Entry 6C83 (X-ray diffraction, 2.55 A resolution); this record covers chains A and C of the 4 polymer chains in the assembly.

== Chain A ==
Name: Aurora kinase A
Organism: Homo sapiens
Notes: EC 2.7.11.1
Reference sequence: O14965 (AURKA_HUMAN); residue numbers follow UniProt; this construct covers 122-403
Sequence (285 residues; each row starts with the number of its first residue):
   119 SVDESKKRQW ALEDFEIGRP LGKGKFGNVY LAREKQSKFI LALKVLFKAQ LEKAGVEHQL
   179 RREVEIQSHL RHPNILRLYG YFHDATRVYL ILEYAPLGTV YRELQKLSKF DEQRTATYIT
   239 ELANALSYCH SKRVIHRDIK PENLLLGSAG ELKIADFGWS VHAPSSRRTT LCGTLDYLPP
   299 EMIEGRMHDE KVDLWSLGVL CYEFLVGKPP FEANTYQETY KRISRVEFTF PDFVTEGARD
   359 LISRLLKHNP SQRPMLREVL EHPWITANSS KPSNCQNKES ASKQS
Unresolved in the structure: 119-126, 276-290, 390-403
Sequence notes: expression tag (119-121)
Curated features (UniProtKB/Swiss-Prot):
  - region: His-280 to Leu-293 (Activation segment)
  - active site: Asp-256 (Proton acceptor)
  - binding site (ATP): Lys-143, Lys-162, Glu-211 to Ala-213, Glu-260, Asn-261, Asp-274
  - modified residue: Thr-287 (Phosphothreonine), Thr-288 (Phosphothreonine), Ser-342 (Phosphoserine)
  - cross-link: Lys-258 (Glycyl lysine isopeptide (Lys-Gly) (interchain with G-Cter in SUMO2))
  - natural variant: Ser-155 (S155R: In a colorectal adenocarcinoma sample), Val-174 (V174M: In a metastatic melanoma sample)
  - mutagenesis: Lys-162 (K162R: Loss of kinase activity), Phe-165 (F165A: Decreases the interaction with phosphatase type 1 isoforms), Gly-198 (G198N: Reduces interaction with TPX2. Reduces kinase activity tenfold. Promotes interaction with the AURKB binding partners INCENP and BIRC5 that are normally not bound by AURKA), Arg-205 (R205A: Reduces ubiquitination and proteasomal degradation), Asp-274 (D274N: Abolishes cilia disassembly and kinase activity), Thr-287 (T287A: No direct effect on catalytic activity; T287E: Enhances interaction with TPX2), Thr-288 (T288A: Reduces cilia disassembly and kinase activity; T288D: Mimics phosphorylation state and increases kinase activity), Cys-290 (C290A: Enhances stability; when associated with A-393), Tyr-334 (Y334A: Reduces binding to MYCN), Gln-335 (Q335A: Reduces binding to MYCN), Phe-346 (F346A: Decreases the interaction with phosphatase type 1 isoforms), Cys-393 (C393A: Enhances stability; when associated with A-290)
Ligand contacts: AMP-PCP (ACP; phosphomethylphosphonic acid adenylate ester): Leu-139, Gly-140, Lys-141, Gly-142, Lys-143, Val-147, Ala-160, Leu-194, Leu-210, Glu-211, Tyr-212, Ala-213, Thr-217, Leu-263
Reported in the primary citation:
  - conformationally variable residues: Lys-162, Glu-181
  - mutagenesis - Y199H, Y199K: decreased binding to TPX2
  - mutagenesis - Y199H, Y199K: unchanged catalytic activity

== Chain C ==
Name: Mb2 Monobody
Organism: synthetic construct
Notes: antibody fragment or engineered binder
Sequence (93 residues; each row starts with the number of its first residue):
     1 GSVSSVPTKL EVVAATPTSL LISWDAPAVT VVHYVITYGE TGGNSPVQEF TVPGSKSTAT
    61 ISGLKPGVDY TITVYAIDFY WGSYSPISIN YRT
Unresolved in the structure: 1-4, 26, 43

== Interface between chain A and chain C ==
Pairs across the interface - 6 pairs, chain A then chain C:
  Gly-291(A) / Tyr-80(C)
  Asn-332(A) / Val-32(C)
  Asn-332(A) / Phe-79(C)
  Thr-333(A) / Phe-79(C)
  Tyr-334(A) / Phe-79(C)  hydrogen bond (backbone-backbone)
  Thr-337(A) / Phe-79(C)
Also at the interface, not in a pair above, chain A (6 interface residues in all): Ala-331
Also at the interface, not in a pair above, chain C (4 interface residues in all): His-33
Interface features reported in the paper:
  - interface residues, chain C: Tyr-80(C)

== Summary ==
Chain A and chain C form an interface of 6 and 4 residues respectively; the contacts include 1 hydrogen bond.
The hydrogen-bonded pair Tyr-334(A)/Phe-79(C) is a backbone contact. Chain A binds AMP-PCP. From the paper:
Y199H and Y199K of chain A reduce binding to TPX2; the interface residue Tyr-80(C).
Chain A is Aurora kinase A (Homo sapiens) and chain C is Mb2 Monobody (synthetic construct); the structure,
Structure of Aurora A (122-403) bound to inhibitory Monobody Mb2 and AMPPCP, was determined by X-ray
diffraction, deposited together with 5G15.
